6OOP - chain A; structure by X-ray diffraction, 2.80 A resolution.

# Chain A
Protein: Multidrug transporter MdfA
Organism: Escherichia coli
UniProt: A0A1E5MBX7 (A0A1E5MBX7_ECOLX); residue numbers follow UniProt; this construct covers 9-400
Amino-acid sequence (392 residues; row label = number of the first residue in the row):
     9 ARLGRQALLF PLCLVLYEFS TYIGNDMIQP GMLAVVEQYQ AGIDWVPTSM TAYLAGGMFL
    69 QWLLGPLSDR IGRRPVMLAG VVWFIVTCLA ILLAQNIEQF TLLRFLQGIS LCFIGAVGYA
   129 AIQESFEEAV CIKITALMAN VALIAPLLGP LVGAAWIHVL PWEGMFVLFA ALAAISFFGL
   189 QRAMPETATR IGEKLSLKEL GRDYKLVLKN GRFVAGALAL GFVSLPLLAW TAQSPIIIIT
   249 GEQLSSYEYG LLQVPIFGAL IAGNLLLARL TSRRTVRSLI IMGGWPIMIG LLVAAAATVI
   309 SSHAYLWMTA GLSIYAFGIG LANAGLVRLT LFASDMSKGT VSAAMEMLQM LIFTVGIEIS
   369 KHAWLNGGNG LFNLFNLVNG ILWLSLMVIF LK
Sequence notes: conflict Thr239 (Ile in A0A1E5MBX7), Glu354 (Gly in A0A1E5MBX7)
Metal / ion sites: praseodymium ion site 1 near His166 (its only coordinating residue here); praseodymium ion site 2: Glu207, Asp211
Small-molecule neighbours: 1,1'-dimethyl-4,4'-bipyridin-1-ium (KHJ): Tyr30, Leu119, Ser232, Leu235, Leu236, Ile327, Asn331, Gln357, Met358, Phe361
Reported in the primary citation:
  - binding site for 1,1'-dimethyl-4,4'-bipyridin-1-ium: Tyr30, Leu119, Ser232, Leu235, Leu236, Ile327
  - mutagenesis - D34A: abolished growth in response to 1,1'-dimethyl-4,4'-bipyridin-1-ium
  - mutagenesis - E26A, Y30A, N33A, M58A, L62A, L119A, Y127A, M146A, L235A, L236A, I327A, Q357A, F361A: decreased growth in response to 1,1'-dimethyl-4,4'-bipyridin-1-ium
  - mutagenesis - A150G, S232A, V335A, L339A, S350A, M353A: unchanged growth in response to 1,1'-dimethyl-4,4'-bipyridin-1-ium

# In short
Ligands of chain A: 1,1'-dimethyl-4,4'-bipyridin-1-ium. Glu207 and Asp211 form the praseodymium ion site 2.
The paper reports a binding site for 1,1'-dimethyl-4,4'-bipyridin-1-ium at Tyr30, Leu119 and Ser232 among
others; E26A, Y30A and N33A, among others, reduce growth in response to 1,1'-dimethyl-4,4'-bipyridin-1-ium; 20
substitutions were tested in all.
Chain A is Multidrug transporter MdfA (Escherichia coli); the structure, protein B, was determined by X-ray
diffraction together with 6OOM and 6OOQ from the same study.
